Entry 2H1X (X-ray diffraction, 1.98 A resolution); this record covers chains A and C of the 4 polymer chains in the assembly.

# Chain A (and C)
Name: 5-hydroxyisourate Hydrolase (formerly known as TRP, Transthyretin Related Protein)
Organism: Danio rerio
Notes: EC 3.5.2.17; chain C of this document is another copy of the same molecule, construct and numbering; everything in this record applies to it too
UniProtKB: Q0P422 (Q0P422_BRARE); aligned to UniProt positions 1-119 over residues 1-119 (the alignment contains insertions or deletions, so no single offset holds)
Amino-acid sequence (119 residues; each row starts with the number of its first residue):
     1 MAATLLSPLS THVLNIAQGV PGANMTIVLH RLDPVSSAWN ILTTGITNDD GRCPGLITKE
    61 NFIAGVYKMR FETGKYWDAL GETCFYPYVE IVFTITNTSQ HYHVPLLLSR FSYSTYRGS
Disordered / not traced: 1-6
Construct notes: engineered mutation Ala2 (Ser21 in Q0P422); variant Leu6 (Pro25 in Q0P422)

# How chain A and chain C interact
Residue-residue contacts (8; chain A residue first):
  Leu14(A) - Tyr116(C)
  Gly19(A) - Arg117(C)  hydrogen bond (backbone-side chain)
  Asp50(A) - Ser119(C)
  Leu107(A) - Tyr116(C)  hydrophobic
  Tyr116(A) - Leu14(C)  hydrophobic
  Tyr116(A) - Ile16(C)  hydrophobic
  Tyr116(A) - Leu107(C)  hydrophobic
  Arg117(A) - Gly19(C)  hydrogen bond (side chain-backbone)
Interface residues without a listed pair, chain A (7 interface residues in all): Ile16

# Overview
Chain A and chain C each contribute 7 residues to their interface, with 2 hydrogen bonds. The hydrogen-bonded
pair is Gly19(A)-Arg117(C).
Both chains are 5-hydroxyisourate Hydrolase (formerly known as TRP, Transthyretin Related Protein) (Danio
rerio). Entry 2H1X (Crystal structure of 5-hydroxyisourate Hydrolase (formerly known as TRP, Transthyretin
Related Protein)) was determined by X-ray diffraction (same publication as 2H6U).
